3GZU - chains A and G of the 15 polymer chains in the assembly; structure by electron microscopy, 3.80 A resolution.

Chain A:
Protein: Inner capsid protein VP2
From: Rotavirus A
Notes: fragment: vp2
UniProtKB: B2BMF8 (B2BMF8_9REOV); residues 81-880 here = UniProt positions 81-880
Sequence (800 residues; row label = number of the first residue in the row):
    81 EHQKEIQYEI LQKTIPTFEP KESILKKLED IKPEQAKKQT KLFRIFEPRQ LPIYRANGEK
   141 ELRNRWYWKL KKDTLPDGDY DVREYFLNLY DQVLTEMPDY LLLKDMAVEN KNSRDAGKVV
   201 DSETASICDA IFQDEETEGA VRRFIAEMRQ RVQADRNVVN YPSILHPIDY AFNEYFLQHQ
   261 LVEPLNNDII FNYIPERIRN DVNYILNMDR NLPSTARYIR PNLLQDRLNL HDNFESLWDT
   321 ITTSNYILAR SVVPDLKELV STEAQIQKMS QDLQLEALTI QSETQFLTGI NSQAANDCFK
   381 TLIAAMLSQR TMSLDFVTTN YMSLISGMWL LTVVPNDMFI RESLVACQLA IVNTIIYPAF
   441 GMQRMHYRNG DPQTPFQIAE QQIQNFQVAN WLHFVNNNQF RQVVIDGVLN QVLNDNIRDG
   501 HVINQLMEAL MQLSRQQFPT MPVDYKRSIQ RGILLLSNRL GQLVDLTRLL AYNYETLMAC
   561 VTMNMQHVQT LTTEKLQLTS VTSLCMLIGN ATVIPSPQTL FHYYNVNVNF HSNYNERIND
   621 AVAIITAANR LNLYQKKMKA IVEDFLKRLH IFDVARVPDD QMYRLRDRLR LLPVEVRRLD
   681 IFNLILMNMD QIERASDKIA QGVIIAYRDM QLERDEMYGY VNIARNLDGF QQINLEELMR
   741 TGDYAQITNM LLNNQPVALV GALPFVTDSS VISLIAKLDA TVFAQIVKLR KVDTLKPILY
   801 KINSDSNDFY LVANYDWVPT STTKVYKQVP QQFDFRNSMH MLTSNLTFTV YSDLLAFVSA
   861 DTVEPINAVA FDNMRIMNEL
Not modelled in the structure: 81-99
Curated features (UniProtKB/Swiss-Prot):
  - region (Hydrophobic): Leu394 to Val414, Glu422 to Met442
  - site (Interaction with the intermediate capsid protein VP6): Ala220, Phe224, Met228, Met839, Met841

Chain G:
Protein: Intermediate capsid protein VP6
From: Rhesus Rotavirus
Notes: fragment: vp6
UniProtKB: P04509 (VP6_ROTRF); residue numbers follow UniProt; this construct covers 1-397
Sequence (397 residues; row label = number of the first residue in the row):
     1 MDVLYSLSKT LKDARDKIVE GTLYSNVSDL IQQFNQMIIT MNGNEFQTGG IGNLPIRNWN
    61 FDFGLLGTTL LNLDANYVET ARNTIDYFVD FVDNVCMDEM VRESQRNGIA PQSDSLIKLS
   121 GIKFKRINFD NSSEYIENWN LQNRRQRTGF TFHKPNIFPY SASFTLNRSQ PAHDNLMGTM
   181 WLNAGSEIQV AGFDYSCAIN APANTQQFEH IVQLRRVLTT ATITLLPDAE RFSFPRVITS
   241 ADGATTWYFN PVILRPNNVE IEFLLNGQII NTYQARFGTI IARNFDTIRL SFQLMRPPNM
   301 TPAVAALFPN AQPFEHHATV GLTLRIESAV CESVLADASE TMLANVTSVR QEYAIPVGPV
   361 FPPGMNWTDL ITNYSPSRED NLQRVFTVAS IRSMLVK
Curated features (UniProtKB/Swiss-Prot):
  - region: Asp62 to Leu73 (Interaction with the inner capsid protein VP2)
  - binding site (Zn(2+)): His153
  - binding site (Ca(2+)): Asn266, Asp286
  - mutagenesis: Gln32 (Q32E: Complete loss of in vitro DLP transcription activity, no effect on particle assembly), Leu65 (L65D: Loss of in vitro DLP transcriptase activity, no effect on particle assembly; when associated with A-70 or N-70 ...), Leu70 (L70A: Loss of in vitro DLP transcriptase activity, no effect on particle assembly; when associated with D-65 ...), Leu71 (L71N: Loss of in vitro DLP assembly and transcriptase activity, and almost complete loss of interaction with VP2; when associated with D-65 or N-70), His153 (H153S: Impaired homotrimer formation at pH above 7.0. No effect on transcription activity or on VP2-VP6 interaction)

Chain A / chain G interface:
Residue-residue contacts - 10 pairs, chain A then chain G:
  Phe466(A) - Leu71(G)  hydrophobic
  Ala469(A) - Leu70(G)
  Ala469(A) - Leu71(G)  hydrophobic
  Asn470(A) - Leu70(G)
  Trp471(A) - Leu70(G)
  Leu472(A) - Leu70(G)
  His473(A) - Tyr24(G)
  His473(A) - Leu70(G)
  His473(A) - Leu71(G)
  Phe474(A) - Leu70(G)
Interface residues without a listed pair, chain A (11 interface residues in all): Glu460, Gln464, Asn465, Asn477
Interface residues without a listed pair, chain G (7 interface residues in all): Leu23, Ser25, Thr68, Thr69

Summary:
Chain A and chain G form an interface of 11 and 7 residues respectively. From UniProt: Zn2+-binding residue
His153(G), Ca2+-binding residues Asn266(G) and Asp286(G) and 5 mutagenesis sites on chain G.
Chain A is Inner capsid protein VP2 (Rotavirus A) and chain G is Intermediate capsid protein VP6 (Rhesus
Rotavirus); the structure, VP7 recoated rotavirus DLP, was determined by electron microscopy, deposited
together with 3GZT.
